PDB entry 6YCZ | X-ray diffraction, 3.27 A resolution | chains B and C of the 3 polymer chains in the assembly

[Chain B]
Molecule: Myosin A tail domain interacting protein
Organism: Plasmodium falciparum (isolate NF54)
Reference sequence: W7K1J7 (W7K1J7_PLAFO); numbering as in UniProt (aligned over 1-204)
Amino-acid sequence (204 residues; numbered 1 to 204; the number before each row is that of its first residue):
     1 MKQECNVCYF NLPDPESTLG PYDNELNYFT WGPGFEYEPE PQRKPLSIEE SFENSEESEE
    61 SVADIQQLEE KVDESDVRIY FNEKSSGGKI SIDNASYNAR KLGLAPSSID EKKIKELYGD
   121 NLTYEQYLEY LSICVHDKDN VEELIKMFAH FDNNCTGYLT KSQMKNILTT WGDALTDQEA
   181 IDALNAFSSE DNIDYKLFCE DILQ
Disordered / not traced: 1-73

[Chain C]
Molecule: Uncharacterized protein
Organism: Plasmodium falciparum (isolate NF54)
Reference sequence: A0A2I0BQX1 (A0A2I0BQX1_PLAFO); residues 1-134 here = UniProt positions 1-134
Amino-acid sequence (134 residues; row label = number of the first residue in the row):
     1 MASDMEEKFR EAFILFSSCS DHIEMYKFFE LMNSFGIILT NDEKAALPND INMDYWLNFA
    61 KKHYNYEQPF KHINNVNEQN TNVQIKIDNF LGIMKALDTR LTESDLNILL QITNPENKST
   121 LNLKTVSQKL TESI
Disordered / not traced: 1, 80-81

[Interface between chain B and chain C]
Contacting residue pairs (18):
  Phe151(B) - Ser18(C)
  Phe151(B) - Cys19(C)  hydrophobic
  Asn153(B) - Ser18(C)  hydrogen bond
  Ser162(B) - Cys19(C)
  Ser162(B) - Asp21(C)
  Gln163(B) - Ser18(C)  hydrogen bond (side chain-backbone)
  Gln163(B) - Cys19(C)
  Gln163(B) - Ser20(C)
  Asn166(B) - Ile14(C)
  Asn166(B) - Cys19(C)  hydrogen bond (side chain-backbone)
  Asn166(B) - Ser20(C)
  Asn166(B) - Asp21(C)  hydrogen bond
  Ile167(B) - Cys19(C)  hydrophobic
  Thr170(B) - Ile14(C)
  Trp171(B) - Glu11(C)  hydrogen bond
  Trp171(B) - Ile14(C)  hydrophobic
  Trp171(B) - Leu15(C)  hydrophobic
  Trp171(B) - Cys19(C)  hydrophobic

[In short]
The interface between chain B and chain C involves 8 residues on one side and 7 on the other; the contacts
include 5 hydrogen bonds. Polar contacts include Asn153(B)-Ser18(C), Gln163(B)-Ser18(C) and
Asn166(B)-Cys19(C).
Here chain B is Myosin A tail domain interacting protein and chain C is Uncharacterized protein, both from
Plasmodium falciparum (isolate NF54). Entry 6YCZ (Plasmodium falciparum Myosin A delta-Nter, Post-Rigor state)
was determined by X-ray diffraction, deposited together with 6YCX and 6YCY.
